Entry 3D6B (X-ray diffraction, 2.21 A resolution); this record covers chains A and C of the 4 polymer chains in the assembly.

== Chain A (and C) ==
Molecule: Glutaryl-CoA dehydrogenase
Source organism: Burkholderia pseudomallei
Notes: EC 1.3.99.7; chain C of this document is another copy of the same molecule, construct and numbering; everything in this record applies to it too
UniProt: Q3JP94 (Q3JP94_BURP1); numbering as in UniProt (aligned over 1-395)
Chain sequence (395 residues; numbered 1 to 395; the number before each row is that of its first residue):
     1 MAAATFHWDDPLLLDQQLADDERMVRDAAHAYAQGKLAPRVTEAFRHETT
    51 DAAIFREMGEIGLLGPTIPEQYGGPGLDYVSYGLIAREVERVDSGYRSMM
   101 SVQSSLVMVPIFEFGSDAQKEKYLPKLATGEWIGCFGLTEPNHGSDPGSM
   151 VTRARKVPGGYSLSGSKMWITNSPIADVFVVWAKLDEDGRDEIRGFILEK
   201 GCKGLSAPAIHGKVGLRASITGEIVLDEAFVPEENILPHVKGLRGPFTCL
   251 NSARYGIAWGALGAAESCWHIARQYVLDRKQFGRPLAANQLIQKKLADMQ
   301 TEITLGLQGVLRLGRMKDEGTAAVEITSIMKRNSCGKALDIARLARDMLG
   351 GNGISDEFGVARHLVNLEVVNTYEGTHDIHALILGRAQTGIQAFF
Not modelled in the structure: 1-3, 142-149, 189-191, 374-378, 394-395 (chain C: 1-3, 145-147, 282-284, 351-357, 394-395)
From the paper describing this entry:
  - conformationally variable residues (side-chain flip): Tyr373, Thr376, His377
  - binding site for methyl thiophene-2-carboxylate: Tyr373
  - contacts within the chain: Trp169-Tyr373 (backbone contact)
  - catalytic residues: Glu374 (by similarity / conservation)

== How chain A and chain C interact ==
Residue-residue contacts (33; chain A residue first):
  Val214(A) - Ala361(C)  hydrophobic
  Arg279(A) - Asn142(C)  hydrogen bond
  Gln281(A) - His377(C)
  Leu339(A) - Asp347(C)
  Arg343(A) - Arg343(C)
  Arg343(A) - Asp347(C)  salt bridge
  Arg346(A) - Glu368(C)
  Arg346(A) - Val369(C)
  Asp347(A) - Arg343(C)  salt bridge
  Asp347(A) - Thr372(C)
  Asp347(A) - Thr376(C)
  Met348(A) - Thr376(C)
  Leu349(A) - Thr372(C)
  Leu349(A) - Thr376(C)
  Asn352(A) - Trp169(C)
  Asn352(A) - Lys213(C)
  Asn352(A) - Val214(C)  hydrogen bond (side chain-backbone)
  Asn352(A) - Gly215(C)  hydrogen bond (side chain-backbone)
  Asn352(A) - Val369(C)
  Gly353(A) - Gly212(C)
  Gly353(A) - Val214(C)
  Ile354(A) - Trp169(C)  hydrophobic
  Ile354(A) - His211(C)
  Ala361(A) - Val214(C)  hydrophobic
  Leu364(A) - Glu368(C)
  Glu368(A) - Arg346(C)
  Glu368(A) - Leu364(C)
  Val369(A) - Arg346(C)
  Thr372(A) - Arg346(C)
  Thr372(A) - Asp347(C)
  Thr372(A) - Leu349(C)  hydrogen bond (side chain-backbone)
  Thr372(A) - Gly350(C)
  Ile379(A) - Gln281(C)
Also at the interface, not in a pair above, chain A (23 interface residues in all): Gly212, Phe282, Gly350, Gly351, Phe358
Also at the interface, not in a pair above, chain C (24 interface residues in all): Arg46, Met168, Ile210, Leu216

== In short ==
The interface between chain A and chain C involves 23 residues on one side and 24 on the other, with 4
hydrogen bonds and 2 salt bridges. Polar pairs include Arg343(A)-Asp347(C), Arg279(A)-Asn142(C) and
Asn352(A)-Val214(C). From the paper: the catalytic residue Glu374(A); a binding site for methyl
thiophene-2-carboxylate at Tyr373(A).
Both chains are Glutaryl-CoA dehydrogenase (Burkholderia pseudomallei). Entry 3D6B (2.2 A crystal structure of
glutaryl-CoA dehydrogenase from Burkholderia pseudomallei) was determined by X-ray diffraction, deposited
together with 3GQT, 3EOM and 3EON.
